Entry 1MBZ (X-ray diffraction, 2.47 A resolution); this record covers chain A.

== Chain A ==
Name: Beta-lactam synthetase
Source organism: Streptomyces clavuligerus
Reference sequence: Q9R8E3 (BLS_STRCL); residue numbers follow UniProt; this construct covers 1-513
Amino-acid sequence (513 residues; numbered 1 to 513; the number before each row is that of its first residue):
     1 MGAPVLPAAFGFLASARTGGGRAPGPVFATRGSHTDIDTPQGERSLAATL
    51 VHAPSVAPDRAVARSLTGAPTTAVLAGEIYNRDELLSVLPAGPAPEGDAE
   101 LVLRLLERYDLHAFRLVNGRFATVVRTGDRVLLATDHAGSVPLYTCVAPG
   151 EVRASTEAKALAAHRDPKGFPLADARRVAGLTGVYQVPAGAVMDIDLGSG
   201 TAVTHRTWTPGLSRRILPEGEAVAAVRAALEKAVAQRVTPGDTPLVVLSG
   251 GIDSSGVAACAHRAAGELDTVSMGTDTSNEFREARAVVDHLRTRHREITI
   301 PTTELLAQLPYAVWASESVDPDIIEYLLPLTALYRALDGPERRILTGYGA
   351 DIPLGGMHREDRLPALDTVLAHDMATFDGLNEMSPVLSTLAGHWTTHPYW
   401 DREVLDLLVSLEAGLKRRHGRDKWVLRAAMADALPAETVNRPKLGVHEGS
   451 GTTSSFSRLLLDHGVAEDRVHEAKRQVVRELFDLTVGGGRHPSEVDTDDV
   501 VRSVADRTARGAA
Not modelled in the structure: 1-2, 20-24, 165-168, 508-513
Ion coordination: Mg2+ site 1: Asp253, Asp351 (together with IOT, pyrophosphate); Mg2+ site 2: Leu444 (together with IOT, pyrophosphate)
Residues lining bound ligands:
  - IOT (arginine-N-methylcarbonyl phosphoric acid 5'-adenosine ester): Val247, Leu248, Ser249, Asp253, Ser254, Val271, Ser272, Met273, Glu280, Ile323, Tyr326, Leu330, Leu333, Thr346, Gly347, Tyr348, Gly349, Ala350, Asp351, Ile352, Met357, Asp373, Phe377, Leu380, Glu382, Lys443, Leu444, Gly445, Val446, His447
  - pyrophosphate (POP): Ser249, Gly251, Ile252, Asp253, Ser254, Ser255, Gly347, Asp351, Lys423, Lys443, Leu444, Gly445
What the authors report for this chain:
  - binding site for IOT: Tyr326, Tyr348, Gly349, Asp373, Glu382, Lys443, Val446
  - Mg2+ coordination: Leu444
  - conformationally variable residues (order/disorder transition, side-chain flip): Tyr326, Tyr348, Lys443, Leu444 to Thr453
  - binding site for pyrophosphate: Ser249, Ser254, Lys423, Lys443, Leu444
  - catalytic residues: Tyr348, Glu382, Lys443 (proposed by the authors, not directly observed)
  - contacts within the chain: Tyr348-Glu382 (hydrogen bond)

== Overview ==
Chain A binds pyrophosphate and compound IOT. Asp253 and Asp351 coordinate Mg2+ site 1. From the paper:
catalytic residues Tyr348, Glu382 and Lys443; a binding site for IOT at Tyr326, Tyr348 and Gly349 among
others.
Chain A is Beta-lactam synthetase (Streptomyces clavuligerus); the structure, Beta-lactam synthetase with
trapped intermediate, was determined by X-ray diffraction, deposited together with 1M1Z, 1MB9 and 1MC1.
